Entry 5J47 (X-ray diffraction, 1.99 A resolution); this record covers chain A.

# Chain A
Molecule: Large T antigen
From: JC polyomavirus
Notes: EC 3.6.4.-
Reference sequence: P03072 (LT_POVJC); residue numbers follow UniProt; this construct covers 261-628
Sequence (372 residues; row label = number of the first residue in the row):
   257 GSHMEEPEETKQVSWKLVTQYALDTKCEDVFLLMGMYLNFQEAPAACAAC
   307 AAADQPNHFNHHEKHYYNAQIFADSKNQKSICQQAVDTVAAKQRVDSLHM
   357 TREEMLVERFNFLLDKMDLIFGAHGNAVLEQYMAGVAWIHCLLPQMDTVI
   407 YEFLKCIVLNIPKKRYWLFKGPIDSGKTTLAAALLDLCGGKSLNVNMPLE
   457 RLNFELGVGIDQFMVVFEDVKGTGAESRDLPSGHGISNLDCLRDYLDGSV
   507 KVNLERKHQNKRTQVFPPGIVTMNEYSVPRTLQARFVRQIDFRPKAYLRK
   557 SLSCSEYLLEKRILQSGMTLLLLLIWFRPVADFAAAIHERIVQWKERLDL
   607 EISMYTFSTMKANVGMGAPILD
Disordered / not traced: 257-265, 513-515
Sequence notes: expression tag (257-260); engineered mutation D280 (Glu in P03072), N295 (Asp in P03072), A299 (Asn in P03072), A301 (Gln in P03072), A302 (Gln in P03072), A304 (Lys in P03072), A305 (Lys in P03072), A307 (Glu in P03072), A308 (Lys in P03072), A309 (Lys in P03072), L354 (Ile in P03072), E408 (Asp in P03072), A624 (Arg in P03072)
Bound ions: Zn2+: C303, C306, H314, H318
Ligand contacts: 6JJ (6-(2-phenoxyphenyl)[1,2,4]triazolo[3,4-b][1,3,4]thiadiazole): W394, L398, K419, D430, S431, G432, T435, R549, P550, K551, L554, R555, L558, S559, L565
Swiss-Prot annotation at these positions:
  - zinc finger: T266 to R358 (T-ag D1-type)
  - binding site (Zn(2+)): C303, C306, H314, H318
  - binding site (ATP): G427 to T434

# In short
Chain A binds compound 6JJ. C303, C306, H314 and H318 form the Zn2+ site. From UniProt: 4 Zn2+-binding
residues and 8 ATP-binding residues.
Chain A is Large T antigen (JC polyomavirus); the structure, The X-ray structure of Inhibitor Bound to JCV
Helicase, was determined by X-ray diffraction (same publication as 5J40, 5J4V and 5J4Y).
